Entry 3L71 (X-ray diffraction, 2.84 A resolution); this record covers chains P and S of the 20 polymer chains in the assembly.

Chain P:
Protein: Cytochrome b
From: Gallus gallus
Notes: EC 1.10.2.2
UniProt: P18946 (CYB_CHICK); residues 1-380 here = UniProt positions 1-380
Amino-acid sequence (380 residues; each row starts with the number of its first residue):
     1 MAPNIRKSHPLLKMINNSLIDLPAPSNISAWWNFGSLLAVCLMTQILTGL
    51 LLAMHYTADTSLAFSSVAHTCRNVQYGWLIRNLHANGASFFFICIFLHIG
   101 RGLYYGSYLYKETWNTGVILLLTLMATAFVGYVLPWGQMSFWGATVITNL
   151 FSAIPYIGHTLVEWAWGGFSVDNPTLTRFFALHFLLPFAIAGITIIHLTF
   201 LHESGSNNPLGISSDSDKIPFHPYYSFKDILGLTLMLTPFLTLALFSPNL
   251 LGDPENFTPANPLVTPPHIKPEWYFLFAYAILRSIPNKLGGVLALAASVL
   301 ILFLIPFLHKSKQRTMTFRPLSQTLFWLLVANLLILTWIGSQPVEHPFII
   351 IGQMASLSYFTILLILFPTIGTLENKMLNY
Disordered / not traced: 1
Bound ions: heme Fe site 1: His84, His183; heme Fe site 2: His98, His197
Residues lining bound ligands:
  - azoxystrobin (AZO; methyl (2Z)-2-(2-{[6-(2-cyanophenoxy)pyrimidin-4-yl]oxy}phenyl)-3-methoxyacrylate): Met125, Ala128, Phe129, Tyr132, Val133, Met139, Ser140, Gly143, Ala144, Ile147, Phe151, Ile269, Lys270, Pro271, Glu272, Tyr274, Phe275, Ala278, Tyr279, Leu295, Ala296, Ser298, Val299
  - heme (HEM), molecule 1: Trp32, Phe34, Gly35, Ser36, Leu38, Ala39, Phe91, Ile95, His98, Ile99, Arg101, Ser107, Tyr108, Tyr110, Thr113, Trp114, Gly117, Val118, Leu120, Leu121, Ile190, Thr194, His197, Leu198, Leu201, Ser206, Asn207
  - heme (HEM), molecule 2: Leu42, Gln45, Ile46, Gly49, Leu50, Leu52, Ala53, Tyr56, Val67, Arg81, His84, Ala85, Ala88, Phe91, Leu124, Thr127, Ala128, Gly131, Tyr132, Leu134, Pro135, Phe180, His183, Phe184, Pro187, Ile190, Tyr274
  - UQ (Coenzyme Q10, (2Z,6E,10Z,14E,18E,22E,26Z)-isomer): Ser18, Leu19, Leu22, Pro23, Ala24, Ile28, Ser36, Ala39, Met43, Leu198, Leu201, His202, Ser206, Phe221, Tyr225, Asp229
Swiss-Prot annotation at these positions:
  - binding site (heme b): His84, His98, His183, His197
  - binding site (a ubiquinone): His202

Chain S:
Protein: Mitochondrial ubiquinol-cytochrome c reductase 14 kda protein
From: Gallus gallus
Notes: EC 1.10.2.2
UniProt: D0VX30 (D0VX30_CHICK); residue numbers follow UniProt; this construct covers 1-110
Amino-acid sequence (110 residues; numbered 1 to 110; the number before each row is that of its first residue):
     1 AARATVAGGGRLMDRIRKWYYNAAGFNKYGLMRDDTLYEDDDVKEALKRL
    51 PEDLYNERMFRIKRALDLSLKHRILPKEQWVKYEEDKPYLEPYLKEVIRE
   101 RLEREAWNKK
Disordered / not traced: 1-9

How chain P and chain S interact:
Contacting residue pairs (47; chain P residue first):
  Ser26(P) - Leu70(S)
  Asn27(P) - Leu66(S)
  Asn27(P) - Ser69(S)  hydrogen bond
  Asn27(P) - Leu70(S)
  Leu109(P) - Tyr38(S)  hydrophobic
  Asn208(P) - Leu66(S)
  Pro209(P) - Ser69(S)
  Leu210(P) - Ala65(S)
  Leu210(P) - Leu66(S)
  Leu210(P) - Ser69(S)
  Ile212(P) - Asp35(S)
  Ile212(P) - Ile62(S)  hydrophobic
  Ser213(P) - Glu39(S)
  Ser213(P) - Ile62(S)
  Ser213(P) - Leu66(S)
  Ser214(P) - Leu66(S)
  Ser216(P) - Met59(S)
  Ser216(P) - Lys63(S)  hydrogen bond (backbone-side chain)
  Ser216(P) - Leu66(S)
  Asp217(P) - Lys63(S)  salt bridge
  Lys312(P) - Leu37(S)
  Lys312(P) - Tyr38(S)  hydrogen bond (backbone-backbone)
  Gln313(P) - Thr36(S)  hydrogen bond
  Arg314(P) - Tyr38(S)
  Phe318(P) - Tyr20(S)
  Phe318(P) - Ala24(S)
  Phe318(P) - Phe26(S)  hydrophobic
  Phe318(P) - Tyr29(S)  hydrophobic
  Phe318(P) - Thr36(S)
  Arg319(P) - Tyr20(S)
  Pro320(P) - Tyr20(S)  hydrophobic
  Pro320(P) - Ala23(S)  hydrophobic
  Pro320(P) - Ala24(S)
  Glu374(P) - Tyr20(S)  hydrogen bond
  Lys376(P) - Arg17(S)  hydrogen bond (backbone-side chain)
  Met377(P) - Ile16(S)  hydrophobic
  Met377(P) - Arg17(S)
  Met377(P) - Trp19(S)  hydrophobic
  Met377(P) - Tyr20(S)  hydrophobic
  Leu378(P) - Tyr20(S)  hydrophobic
  Leu378(P) - Arg33(S)  hydrogen bond (backbone-side chain)
  Asn379(P) - Arg17(S)  hydrogen bond
  Asn379(P) - Arg33(S)  hydrogen bond (backbone-side chain)
  Asn379(P) - Glu91(S)
  Tyr380(P) - Arg33(S)  hydrogen bond
  Tyr380(P) - Asp34(S)  hydrogen bond
  Tyr380(P) - Leu37(S)
Also at the interface, not in a pair above, chain P (25 interface residues in all): Thr317, Leu321
Also at the interface, not in a pair above, chain S (26 interface residues in all): Gly25, Leu31, Asp67

In short:
25 residues of chain P and 26 residues of chain S are in contact; the contacts include 11 hydrogen bonds and 1
salt bridge. Polar pairs include Asp217(P)-Lys63(S), Asn27(P)-Ser69(S) and Ser216(P)-Lys63(S). Bound to chain
P: heme, azoxystrobin and compound UQ.
Chain P is Cytochrome b and chain S is Mitochondrial ubiquinol-cytochrome c reductase 14 kda protein, both
from Gallus gallus; the structure, Cytochrome BC1 complex from chicken with azoxystrobin bound, was determined
by X-ray diffraction.
